9BTL - chains A and F of the 8 polymer chains in the assembly; structure by electron microscopy, 2.96 A resolution.

[Chain A]
Molecule: Envelope glycoprotein Gp120
From: Human immunodeficiency virus 1
UniProtKB: Q2N0S6 (Q2N0S6_9HIV1); the construct lacks a stretch of the UniProt sequence and is renumbered around it, so the offset changes along the chain: 31-141 = UniProt 30-140; 150-185 = UniProt 141-176; 188-309 = UniProt 187-308; 312-323 = UniProt 309-320; 2 more segments
Sequence (476 residues; row label = number of the first residue in the row; note: 26 numbers in that range are skipped by the numbering (no residue carries them; nothing is unmodelled there); a row labelled like 185A-185J holds insertion residues (185A, then the next letters in order)):
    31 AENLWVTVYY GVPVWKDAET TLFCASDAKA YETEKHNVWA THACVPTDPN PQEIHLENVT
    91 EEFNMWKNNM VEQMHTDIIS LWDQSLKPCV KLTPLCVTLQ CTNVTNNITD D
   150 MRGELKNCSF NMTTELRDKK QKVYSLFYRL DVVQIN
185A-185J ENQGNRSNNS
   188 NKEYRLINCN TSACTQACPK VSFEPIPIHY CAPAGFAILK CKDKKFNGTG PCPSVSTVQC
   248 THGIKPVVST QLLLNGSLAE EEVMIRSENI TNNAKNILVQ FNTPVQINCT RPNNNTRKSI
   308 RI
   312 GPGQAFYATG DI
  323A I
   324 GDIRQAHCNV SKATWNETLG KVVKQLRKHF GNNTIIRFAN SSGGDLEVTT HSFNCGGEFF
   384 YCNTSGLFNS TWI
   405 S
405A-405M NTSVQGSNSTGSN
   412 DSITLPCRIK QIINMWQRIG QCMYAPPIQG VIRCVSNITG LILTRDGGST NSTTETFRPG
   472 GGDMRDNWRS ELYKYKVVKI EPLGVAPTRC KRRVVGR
Not modelled in the structure: 31-32, 58-65, 185A-185J, 405A-405M, 506-508
Cystine bridges: Cys-54/Cys-74, Cys-119/Cys-205, Cys-126/Cys-196, Cys-131/Cys-157, Cys-201/Cys-433, Cys-218/Cys-247, Cys-228/Cys-239, Cys-296/Cys-331, Cys-378/Cys-445, Cys-385/Cys-418
Covalently attached groups: N-acetylglucosamine (NAG) linked to Asn-88, Asn-133, Asn-137, Asn-156, Asn-160, Asn-197, Asn-234, Asn-262, Asn-276, Asn-295, Asn-301, Asn-332, Asn-339, Asn-355, Asn-363, Asn-386, Asn-392, Asn-448
Sequence notes: engineered mutation Cys-201 (Ile200 in Q2N0S6), Asn-332 (Thr330 in Q2N0S6), Cys-433 (Ala430 in Q2N0S6), Cys-501 (Ala498 in Q2N0S6)
What the authors report for this chain:
  - post-translational modification sites: Asn-156, Asn-160

[Chain F]
Molecule: Envelope glycoprotein Gp41
From: Human immunodeficiency virus 1
UniProtKB: Q2N0S6 (Q2N0S6_9HIV1); residues 513-664 here correspond to UniProt positions 510-661 (UniProt number = residue number - 3)
Sequence (152 residues; numbered 513 to 664; the number before each row is that of its first residue):
   513 VGIGAVFLGF LGAAGSTMGA ASMTLTVQAR NLLSGIVQQQ SNLLRAPEAQ QHLLKLTVWG
   573 IKQLQARVLA VERYLRDQQL LGIWGCSGKL ICCTNVPWNS SWSNRNLSEI WDNMTWLQWD
   633 KEISNYTQII YGLLEESQNQ QEKNEQDLLA LD
Not modelled in the structure: 513-519, 546-567
Cystine bridges: Cys-598/Cys-604
Covalently attached groups: N-acetylglucosamine (NAG) linked to Asn-611, Asn-637
Sequence notes: conflict Pro-559 (Ile556 in Q2N0S6), Cys-605 (Thr602 in Q2N0S6)

[Interface between chain A and chain F]
Contacting residue pairs (7):
  Tyr-39(A) / Gln-658(F)  hydrogen bond
  Arg-500(A) / Leu-661(F)
  Arg-500(A) / Ala-662(F)
  Lys-502(A) / Leu-661(F)
  Lys-502(A) / Asp-664(F)
  Arg-504(A) / Leu-661(F)
  Arg-504(A) / Asp-664(F)  salt bridge
Other interface residues (no listed pair), chain A (6 interface residues in all): Thr-499, Cys-501

[In short]
6 residues of chain A face 4 of chain F across their interface; the contacts include 1 hydrogen bond and 1
salt bridge. Among the polar pairs are Arg-504(A)/Asp-664(F) and Tyr-39(A)/Gln-658(F). Covalently linked
N-acetylglucosamine: at Asn-88(A), Asn-133(A), Asn-137(A), Asn-156(A), Asn-160(A) and Asn-197(A) and 12 more.
The paper reports modification sites Asn-156(A) and Asn-160(A).
Chain A is Envelope glycoprotein Gp120 and chain F is Envelope glycoprotein Gp41, both from Human
immunodeficiency virus 1; the structure, Cryo-EM structure of rhesus antibody 41328-a.01 in complex with HIV-1
Env BG505 DS-SOSIP, was determined by electron microscopy, deposited together with 9BNK, 9BNM, 9BNP, 9BTH,
9BTI, 9BTJ and 9BTV.
